Entry 6WFQ (electron microscopy, 3.90 A resolution); this record covers chains C and A of the 4 polymer chains in the assembly.

# Chain C
Name: HTH-type transcriptional repressor NanR
Organism: Escherichia coli
UniProt: J7QHT8 (J7QHT8_ECOLX); residue numbers follow UniProt; this construct covers 1-263
Chain sequence (263 residues; numbered 1 to 263; the number before each row is that of its first residue):
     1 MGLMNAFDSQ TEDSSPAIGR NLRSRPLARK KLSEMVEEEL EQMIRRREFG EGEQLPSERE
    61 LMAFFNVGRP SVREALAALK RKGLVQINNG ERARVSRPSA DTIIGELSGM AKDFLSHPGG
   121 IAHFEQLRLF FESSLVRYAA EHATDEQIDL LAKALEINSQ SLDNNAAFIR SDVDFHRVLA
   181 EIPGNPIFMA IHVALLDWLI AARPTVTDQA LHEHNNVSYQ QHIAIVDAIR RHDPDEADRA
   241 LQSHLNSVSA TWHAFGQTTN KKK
Not modelled in the structure: 1-20, 249-263
Reported in the primary citation:
  - binding site for the 15-nt DNA strand (chain A): Glu58, Arg59, Gly68, Arg69 (proposed by the authors, not directly observed)
  - binding site for the 15-nt DNA strand (chain A): Arg73, Asn89

# Chain A
Molecule: 15-nt DNA strand
Sequence (15 nucleotides; row label = number of the first residue in the row):
     1 GGTATAACAG GTATA

# How chain C and chain A interact
Pairs across the interface (5; chain C residue first):
  Lys31(C) with DT5(A), salt bridge to the phosphate
  Leu32(C) with DA6(A), phosphate contact
  Val67(C) with DA7(A), phosphate contact
  Gly68(C) with DA7(A), hydrogen bond to the phosphate
  Asn89(C) with DT14(A), sugar contact
Other interface residues (no listed pair), chain C (6 interface residues in all): Arg69
Other interface residues (no listed pair), chain A (5 interface residues in all): DC8

# In short
Chain C and chain A form an interface of 6 and 5 residues respectively, with 1 hydrogen bond and 1 salt
bridge. Among the polar pairs are Gly68(C)-DA7(A) and Lys31(C)-DT5(A). From the paper: a binding site for the
15-nt DNA strand (chain A) at Glu58(C), Arg59(C) and Gly68(C) among others.
Chain C is HTH-type transcriptional repressor NanR (Escherichia coli) and chain A is a 15-nt DNA strand; the
structure, NanR dimer-DNA hetero-complex, was determined by electron microscopy together with 6WG7 from the
same study.
